PDB entry 6VKL | electron microscopy, 15.00 A resolution (very low resolution: no residue pairs are listed; an interface is given only as per-side residue counts) | chains C and D of the 8 polymer chains in the assembly

# Chain C
Name: Exocyst complex component SEC6
From: Saccharomyces cerevisiae (strain ATCC 204508 / S288c)
Reference sequence: P32844 (SEC6_YEAST); numbering as in UniProt (aligned over 1-805)
Amino-acid sequence (805 residues; row label = number of the first residue in the row):
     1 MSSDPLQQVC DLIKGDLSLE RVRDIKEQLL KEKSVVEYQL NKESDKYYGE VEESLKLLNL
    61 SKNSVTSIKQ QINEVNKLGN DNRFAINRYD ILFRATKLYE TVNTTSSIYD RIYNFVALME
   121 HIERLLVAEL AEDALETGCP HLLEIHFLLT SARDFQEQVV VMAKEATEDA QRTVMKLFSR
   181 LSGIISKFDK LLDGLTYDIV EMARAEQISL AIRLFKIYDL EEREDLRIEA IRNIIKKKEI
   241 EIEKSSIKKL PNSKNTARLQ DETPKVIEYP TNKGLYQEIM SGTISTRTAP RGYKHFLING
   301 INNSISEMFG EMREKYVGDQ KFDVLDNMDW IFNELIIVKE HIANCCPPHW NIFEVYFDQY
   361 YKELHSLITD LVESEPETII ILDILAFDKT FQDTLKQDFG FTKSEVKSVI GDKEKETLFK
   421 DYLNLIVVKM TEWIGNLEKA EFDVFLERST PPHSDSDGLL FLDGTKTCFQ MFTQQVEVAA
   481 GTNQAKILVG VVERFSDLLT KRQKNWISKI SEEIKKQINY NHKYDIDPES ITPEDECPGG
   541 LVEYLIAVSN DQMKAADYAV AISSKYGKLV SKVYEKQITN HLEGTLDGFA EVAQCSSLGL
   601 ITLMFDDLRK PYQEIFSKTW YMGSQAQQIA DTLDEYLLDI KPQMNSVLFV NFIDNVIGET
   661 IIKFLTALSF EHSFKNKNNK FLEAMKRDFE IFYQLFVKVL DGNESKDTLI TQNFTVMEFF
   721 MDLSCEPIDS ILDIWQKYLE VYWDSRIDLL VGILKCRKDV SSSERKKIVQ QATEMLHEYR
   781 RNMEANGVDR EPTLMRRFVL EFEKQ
Not modelled in the structure: 399-406, 786-788

# Chain D
Name: Exocyst complex component SEC8
From: Saccharomyces cerevisiae (strain ATCC 204508 / S288c)
Reference sequence: P32855 (SEC8_YEAST); residue numbers follow UniProt; this construct covers 1-1065
Amino-acid sequence (1065 residues; each row starts with the number of its first residue):
     1 MDYLKPAQKG RRRGLSINSL SETQQSAMNS SLDHLQNDLN RINLQWNRIL SDNTNPLELA
    61 LAFLDDTSVG LGHRYEEFNQ LKSQIGSHLQ DVVNEHSQVF NTNVASYGKA VSSIMQAQEQ
   121 TLNLKNCLKE ANEKITTDKG SLQELNDNNL KYTKMIDVLV NIEELLQIPE KIEENIRKEN
   181 FHQVQILLER GFILMNNKSL KTVEILKPIN QQLELQEHLL FNNLIEEIHD IMYSKSNKTN
   241 FTRVTNNDIF KIISISHNGF TSLENYLYNI VNIDIMEHSK TINKNLEQFI HDQSLNKGNI
   301 MLQENAATQA PLAPSRNQEN EGFNRIGFLL KTINNINKLP VAFNIITERA KEEIHNIIVK
   361 STESIRSKHP SLLKMATSLK NDNHFGLPVQ DILSIILREC FWEIFLKLLY AIQCHRAIFE
   421 MSNILQPTSS AKPAFKFNKI WGKLLDEIEL LLVRYINDPE LISSNNGSIK PINGATNNAP
   481 TLPKRKNPKI FSLEYNIEDN SSVKDQAFEL KALLKDIFPG FSVSSNMDLD SIYVKDESFE
   541 QDEPLVPPSV FNMKVILDPF LLFTQSTSTI VPSVLTQNTI SSLTFFDDYM NKSFLPKIQM
   601 TMDYLFTVEV ESNNPYALEL SDENHNIFKT ALDFQRLFYN LLNVFNTANT FREKISYCIL
   661 DLLNHFYNYY LGLFNSLIGT SDRHLTRKII TAWLQNGILM DQEQKILNGD ETLFHEESIE
   721 LFKEIPHFYQ AGKGLSKSDL FNNLTLDTIL QFSASVLWIL NWLPGLKKAI NIDEVSQEPM
   781 LDADRLRSSW TFSESMDLNY SNPSSSPNSL GNLKILLDDK ASKKFDETID GFKTLKFKLI
   841 TILRFNIRAL CIYDIGSFFQ NTKIWNMDVG SIELDQNIAS LISELRRTES KLKQQLPEKE
   901 KNSIFIGLDI VNNYALIKGA KSIKVLNHNG IKKMLRNVNV LQHAYRNLSS EPSKINMNVT
   961 MNFYSLCGSS EAELFEYIKD NELPHCSVED LKTILRLQFS EEMHRQLKRQ STSSTKGSIK
  1021 PSNKRYTEAL EKLSNLEKEQ SKEGARTKIG KLKSKLNAVH TANEK
Not modelled in the structure: 1-21, 298-317, 475-497, 527-545, 1010-1037

# Chain C / chain D interface
At this resolution (15 A) residue pairs are not listed: 43 residues of chain C and 38 of chain D lie at the interface.

# Summary
43 residues of chain C and 38 residues of chain D are in contact.
Here chain C is Exocyst complex component SEC6 and chain D is Exocyst complex component SEC8, both from
Saccharomyces cerevisiae (strain ATCC 204508 / S288c). Entry 6VKL (Negative stain reconstruction of the yeast
exocyst octameric complex) was determined by electron microscopy.
